1VBA - chains 3 and 4 of the 5 polymer chains in the assembly; structure by X-ray diffraction, 2.90 A resolution.

== Chain 3 ==
Molecule: Poliovirus type 3
From: Poliovirus type 3 (strains P3/LEON/37 AND P3/LEON 12A[1]B)
Reference sequence: P03302 (POLG_POL3L); residues 1-235 here correspond to UniProt positions 340-574 (UniProt number = residue number + 339)
Chain sequence (235 residues; each row starts with the number of its first residue):
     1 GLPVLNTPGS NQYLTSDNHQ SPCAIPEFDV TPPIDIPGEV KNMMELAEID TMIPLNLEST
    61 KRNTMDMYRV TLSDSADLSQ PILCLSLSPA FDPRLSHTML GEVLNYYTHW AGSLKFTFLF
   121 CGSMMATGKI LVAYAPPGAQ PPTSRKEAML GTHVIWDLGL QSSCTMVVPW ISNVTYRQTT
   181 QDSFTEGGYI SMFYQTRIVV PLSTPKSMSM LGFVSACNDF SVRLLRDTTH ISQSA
Residues lining bound ligands: r78206 (J78; (methylpyridazine piperidine propyloxyphenyl)ethylacetate): L14, A24, I25

== Chain 4 ==
Molecule: Poliovirus type 3
From: Poliovirus type 3 (strains P3/LEON/37 AND P3/LEON 12A[1]B)
Reference sequence: P03302 (POLG_POL3L); residues 2-69 here correspond to UniProt positions 1-68 (UniProt number = residue number - 1)
Chain sequence (68 residues; numbered 2 to 69; the number before each row is that of its first residue):
     2 GAQVSSQKVG AHENSNRAYG GSTINYTTIN YYKDSASNAA SKQDYSQDPS KFTEPLKDVL
    62 IKTAPALN
Unresolved in the structure: 17-22

== Interface between chain 3 and chain 4 ==
Residue-residue contacts (33):
  N18(3) - A40(4)
  N18(3) - A41(4)  hydrogen bond (side chain-backbone)
  N18(3) - K43(4)
  Q20(3) - I30(4)  hydrogen bond (side chain-backbone)
  Q20(3) - N31(4)
  Q20(3) - Y32(4)  hydrogen bond (side chain-backbone)
  Q20(3) - Y33(4)
  Q20(3) - S38(4)
  Q20(3) - A40(4)
  S21(3) - Y33(4)
  S21(3) - S38(4)  hydrogen bond (backbone-side chain)
  P22(3) - Y33(4)
  P22(3) - S38(4)
  C23(3) - D35(4)
  C23(3) - S38(4)  hydrogen bond (backbone-side chain)
  P26(3) - D35(4)
  E27(3) - K34(4)  salt bridge
  E27(3) - D35(4)  hydrogen bond (backbone-side chain)
  G38(3) - F53(4)
  E39(3) - Q48(4)  hydrogen bond (backbone-side chain)
  E39(3) - K52(4)  hydrogen bond (backbone-side chain)
  E39(3) - F53(4)
  V40(3) - F53(4)  hydrophobic
  K41(3) - Y46(4)  hydrogen bond
  K41(3) - Q48(4)
  E45(3) - Q48(4)  hydrogen bond
  E45(3) - F53(4)
  E48(3) - P50(4)
  E48(3) - T54(4)
  I49(3) - F53(4)  hydrophobic
  Q161(3) - P66(4)
  Q161(3) - A67(4)  hydrogen bond (side chain-backbone)
  Q161(3) - L68(4)  hydrogen bond (side chain-backbone)
Also at the interface, not in a pair above, chain 3 (17 interface residues in all): H19, I25
Also at the interface, not in a pair above, chain 4 (23 interface residues in all): A37, N39, S47, D49

== Overview ==
17 residues of chain 3 and 23 residues of chain 4 are in contact; the contacts include 12 hydrogen bonds and 1
salt bridge. Polar contacts include E27(3)-K34(4), N18(3)-A41(4) and Q20(3)-I30(4). Bound to chain 3: r78206.
Here chain 3 is Poliovirus type 3 and chain 4 is Poliovirus type 3, both from Poliovirus type 3 (strains
P3/LEON/37 AND P3/LEON 12A[1]B). Entry 1VBA (Poliovirus (type 3, sabin strain) (P3/sabin, P3/leon/12A(1)B)
complexed with R78206) was determined by X-ray diffraction (same publication as 1VBB, 1VBC, 1VBD and 1VBE).
